PDB entry 9M5X | electron microscopy, 3.21 A resolution | chain A

Chain A:
Molecule: DNA (cytosine-5)-methyltransferase 1
From: Arabidopsis thaliana
Notes: EC 2.1.1.37
UniProtKB: P34881 (DNMT1_ARATH); residues 1-1534 here = UniProt positions 1-1534
Amino-acid sequence (1539 residues; row label = number of the first residue in the row; numbers below 1 keep their minus sign (Gly-4 is residue -4)):
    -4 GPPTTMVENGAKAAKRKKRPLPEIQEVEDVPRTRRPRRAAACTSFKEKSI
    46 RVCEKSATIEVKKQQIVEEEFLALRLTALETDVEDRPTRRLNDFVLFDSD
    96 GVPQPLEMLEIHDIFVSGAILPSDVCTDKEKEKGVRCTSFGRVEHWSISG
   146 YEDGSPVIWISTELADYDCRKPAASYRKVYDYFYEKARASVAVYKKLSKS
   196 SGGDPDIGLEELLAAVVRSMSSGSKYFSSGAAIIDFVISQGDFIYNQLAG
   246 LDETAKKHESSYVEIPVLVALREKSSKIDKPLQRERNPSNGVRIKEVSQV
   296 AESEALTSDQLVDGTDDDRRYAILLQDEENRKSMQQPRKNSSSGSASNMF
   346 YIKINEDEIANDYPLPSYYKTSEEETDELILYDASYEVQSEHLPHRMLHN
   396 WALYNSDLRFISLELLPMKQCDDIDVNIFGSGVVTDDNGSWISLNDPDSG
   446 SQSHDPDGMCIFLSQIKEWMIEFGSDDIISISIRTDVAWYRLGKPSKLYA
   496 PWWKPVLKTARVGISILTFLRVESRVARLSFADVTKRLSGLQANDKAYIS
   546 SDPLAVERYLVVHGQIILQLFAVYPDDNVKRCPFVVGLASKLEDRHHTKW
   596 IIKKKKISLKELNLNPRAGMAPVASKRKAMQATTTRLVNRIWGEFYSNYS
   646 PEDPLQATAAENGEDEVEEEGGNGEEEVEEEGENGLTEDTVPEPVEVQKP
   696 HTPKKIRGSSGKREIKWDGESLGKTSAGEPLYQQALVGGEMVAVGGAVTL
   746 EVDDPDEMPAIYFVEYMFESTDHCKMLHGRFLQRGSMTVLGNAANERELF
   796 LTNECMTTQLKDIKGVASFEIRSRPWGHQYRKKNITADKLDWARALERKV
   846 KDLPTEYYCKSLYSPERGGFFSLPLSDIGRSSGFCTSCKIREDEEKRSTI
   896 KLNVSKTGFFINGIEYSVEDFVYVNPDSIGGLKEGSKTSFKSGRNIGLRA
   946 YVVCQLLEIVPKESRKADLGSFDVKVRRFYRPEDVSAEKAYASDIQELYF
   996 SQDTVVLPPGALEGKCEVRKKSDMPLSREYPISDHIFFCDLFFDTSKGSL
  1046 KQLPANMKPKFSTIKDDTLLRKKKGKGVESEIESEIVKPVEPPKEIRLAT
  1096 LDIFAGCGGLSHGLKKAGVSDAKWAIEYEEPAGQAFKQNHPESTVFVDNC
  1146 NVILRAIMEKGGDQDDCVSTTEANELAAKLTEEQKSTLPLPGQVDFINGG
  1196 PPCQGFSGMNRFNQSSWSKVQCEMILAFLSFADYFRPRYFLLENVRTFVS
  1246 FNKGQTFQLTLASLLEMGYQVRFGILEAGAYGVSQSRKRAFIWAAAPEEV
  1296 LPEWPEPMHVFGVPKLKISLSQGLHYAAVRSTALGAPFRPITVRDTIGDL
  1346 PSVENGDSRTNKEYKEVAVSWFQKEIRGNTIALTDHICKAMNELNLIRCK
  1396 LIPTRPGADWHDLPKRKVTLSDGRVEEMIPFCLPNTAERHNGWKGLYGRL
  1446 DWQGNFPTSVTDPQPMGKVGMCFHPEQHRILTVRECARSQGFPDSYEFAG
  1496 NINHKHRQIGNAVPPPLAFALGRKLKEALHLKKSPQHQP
Unresolved in the structure: -4 to 345, 380-385, 441-453, 516-525, 570-573, 648-707, 749-750, 926-934, 958-965, 1061-1088, 1202-1207, 1528-1534
Sequence notes: expression tag (-4 to 0)
Ion coordination: Zn2+: His773, Cys800, Cys880, Cys883
Reported in the primary citation:
  - conformationally variable residues (helix shift): Asn1208 to Arg1231
  - contacts within the chain: Asp402-Arg1393 (hydrogen bond), Asp420-Lys1412 (hydrogen bond), Asn422-Val1420
  - mutagenesis - W637A (2-fold), F640A/Y641A, M1204A, R1206A, F1207A, W1438A: decreased catalytic activity
  - mutagenesis - G1101S: decreased catalytic activity (proposed by the authors, not directly observed)
  - mutagenesis - P1300S: decreased stability (proposed by the authors, not directly observed)

Overview:
His773, Cys800, Cys880 and Cys883 coordinate Zn2+. From the paper: W637A, F640A/Y641A and M1204A, among
others, reduce catalytic activity; conformational variability at Asn1208; 8 substitutions were tested in all.
Chain A is DNA (cytosine-5)-methyltransferase 1 (Arabidopsis thaliana); the structure, Cryo-EM structure of
Arabidopsis thaliana MET1, was determined by electron microscopy (same publication as 9M5U).
